5XM0 - chains A and I of the 10 polymer chains in the assembly; structure by X-ray diffraction, 2.87 A resolution.

# Chain A
Molecule: Histone H3.3
From: Mus musculus
UniProtKB: P84244 (H33_MOUSE); residues 0-135 here correspond to UniProt positions 1-136 (UniProt number = residue number + 1)
Sequence (139 residues; each row starts with the number of its first residue; numbers below 1 keep their minus sign (Gly-3 is residue -3)):
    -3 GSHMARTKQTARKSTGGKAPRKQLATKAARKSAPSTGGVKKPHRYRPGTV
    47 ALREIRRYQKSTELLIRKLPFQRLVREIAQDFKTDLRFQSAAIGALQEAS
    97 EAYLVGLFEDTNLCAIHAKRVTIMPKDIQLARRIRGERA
Disordered / not traced: -3 to 37, 135
Differences from the reference sequence: expression tag (-3 to -1)
Swiss-Prot annotation at these positions:
  - site: Ser31 (Interaction with ZMYND11)
  - modified residue: Arg2 (Asymmetric dimethylarginine), Thr3 (Phosphothreonine), Lys4 (Allysine), Gln5 (5-glutamyl dopamine), Thr6 (Phosphothreonine), Arg8 (Citrulline), Lys9 (N6,N6,N6-trimethyllysine), Ser10 (ADP-ribosylserine), Thr11 (Phosphothreonine), Lys14 (N6-(2-hydroxyisobutyryl)lysine), Arg17 (Asymmetric dimethylarginine), Lys18 (N6-(2-hydroxyisobutyryl)lysine), Lys23 (N6-(2-hydroxyisobutyryl)lysine), Arg26 (Citrulline), Lys27 (N6,N6,N6-trimethyllysine), Ser28 (ADP-ribosylserine), Ser31 (Phosphoserine), Lys36 (N6,N6,N6-trimethyllysine), Lys37 (N6-butyryllysine), Tyr41 (Phosphotyrosine) and 9 more in UniProt
  - lipidation: Lys18 (N6-decanoyllysine)

# Chain I
Molecule: 146-nt DNA strand
From: Homo sapiens
Sequence (146 nucleotides; each row starts with the number of its first residue):
     1 ATCAATATCCACCTGCAGATTCTACCAAAAGTGTATTTGGAAACTGCTCC
    51 ATCAAAAGGCATGTTCAGCTGAATTCAGCTGAACATGCCTTTTGATGGAG
   101 CAGTTTCCAAATACACTTTTGGTAGAATCTGCAGGTGGATATTGAT

# Chain A / chain I interface
Contacting residue pairs (23):
  Arg40(A) with DT143(I), sugar contact
  Tyr41(A) with DT142(I), phosphate contact; DT143(I), phosphate contact
  Arg42(A) with DG68(I), salt bridge to the phosphate; DT143(I), hydrogen bond to the phosphate
  Pro43(A) with DA67(I), phosphate contact; DG68(I), sugar contact
  Thr45(A) with DT143(I), hydrogen bond to the phosphate
  Arg63(A) with DC60(I), sugar contact
  Arg72(A) with DC50(I), salt bridge to the phosphate
  Arg83(A) with DC49(I), phosphate contact; DC50(I), phosphate contact
  Phe84(A) with DC49(I), sugar contact; DC50(I), hydrogen bond to the phosphate
  Gln85(A) with DC49(I), phosphate contact
  Ser86(A) with DC49(I), phosphate contact
  Arg116(A) with DT70(I), phosphate contact; DG71(I), phosphate contact
  Val117(A) with DT70(I), hydrogen bond to the phosphate
  Thr118(A) with DC69(I), phosphate contact; DT70(I), hydrogen bond to the phosphate
  Met120(A) with DT70(I), phosphate contact; DG71(I), phosphate contact
Interface residues without a listed pair, chain A (17 interface residues in all): His39, Lys115
Interface residues without a listed pair, chain I (13 interface residues in all): DG59, DT65, DG144

# Overview
The interface between chain A and chain I involves 17 residues on one side and 13 on the other, with 5
hydrogen bonds and 2 salt bridges. Polar contacts include Arg42(A)-DT143(I), Thr45(A)-DT143(I) and
Phe84(A)-DC50(I).
Chain A is Histone H3.3 (Mus musculus) and chain I is a 146-nt DNA strand (Homo sapiens); the structure, The
mouse nucleosome structure containing H2A, H2B type3-A, H3.3, and H4, was determined by X-ray diffraction
together with 5XM1 from the same study.
